Entry 4Y4K (X-ray diffraction, 2.90 A resolution); this record covers chains A and C of the 4 polymer chains in the assembly.

# Chain A
Protein: Antigen-presenting glycoprotein CD1d1
Organism: Mus musculus
Notes: fragment: Ectodomain
Reference sequence: P11609 (CD1D1_MOUSE); residues 1-279 here correspond to UniProt positions 19-297 (UniProt number = residue number + 18)
Chain sequence (285 residues; numbered 1 to 285; the number before each row is that of its first residue):
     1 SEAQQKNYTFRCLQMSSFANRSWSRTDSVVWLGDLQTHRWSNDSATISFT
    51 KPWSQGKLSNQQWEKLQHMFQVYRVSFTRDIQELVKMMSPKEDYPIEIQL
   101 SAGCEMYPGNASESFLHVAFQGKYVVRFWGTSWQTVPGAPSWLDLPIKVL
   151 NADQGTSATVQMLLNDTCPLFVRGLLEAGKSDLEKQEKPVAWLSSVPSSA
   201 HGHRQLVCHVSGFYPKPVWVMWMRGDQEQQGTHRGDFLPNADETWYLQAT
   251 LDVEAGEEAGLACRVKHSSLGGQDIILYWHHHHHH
Disordered / not traced: 1-5, 198-203, 280-285
Sequence notes: variant His201 (Asp219 in P11609); expression tag (280-285)
Swiss-Prot annotation at these positions:
  - binding site (a D-galactosylceramide): Asp80, Asp153 to Thr156
  - glycosylation (N-linked (GlcNAc...) asparagine): Asn7, Asn20, Asn42, Asn110, Asn165
Disulfide bonds: Cys104-Cys168, Cys208-Cys263
Covalently attached groups: N-acetylglucosamine (NAG) linked to Asn20, Asn42; glycan linked to Asn165
Ligand contacts: 49Y ((4Z)-9-[(1R,2R)-2-decylcyclopropyl]-N-[(2S,3S,4S)-1-(alpha-D-galactopyranosyloxy)-3,4-dihydroxyoctadecan-2-yl]non-4-enamide): Phe10, Cys12, Gln14, Ser28, Val30, His38, Trp40, Ile47, Trp63, Leu66, Met69, Phe70, Val72, Tyr73, Ser76, Phe77, Asp80, Ile81, Leu84, Leu100, Ala102, Val118, Phe120, Trp133, Trp142, Leu143, Pro146, Leu150, Asp153, Gly155, Thr156, Thr159, Val160, Leu163, Phe171

# Chain C
Protein: chimeric TCR Valpha14Jalpha18 chain (mouse variable, human constant domain)
Organism: Mus musculus, Homo sapiens
Chain sequence (209 residues; numbered -1 to 207; the number before each row is that of its first residue; numbers below 1 keep their minus sign (Met-1 is residue -1)):
    -1 MKTQVEQSPQSLVVRQGENCVLQCNYSVTPDNHLRWFKQDTGKGLVSLTV
    49 LVDQKDKTSNGRYSATLDKDAKHSTLHITATLLDDTATYICVVGDRGSAL
    99 GRLHFGAGTQLIVIPDIQNPDPAVYQLRDSKSSDKSVCLFTDFDSQTNVS
   149 QSKDSDVYITDKCVLDMRSMDFKSNSAVAWSNKSDFACANAFNNSIIPED
   199 TFFPSPESS
Disordered / not traced: -1 to 0, 182, 204-207
Disulfide bonds: Cys22-Cys89, Cys136-Cys186
Ligand contacts: 49Y ((4Z)-9-[(1R,2R)-2-decylcyclopropyl]-N-[(2S,3S,4S)-1-(alpha-D-galactopyranosyloxy)-3,4-dihydroxyoctadecan-2-yl]non-4-enamide): Pro28, Asn30, Asp93, Arg94, Gly95

# Interface between chain A and chain C
Contacting residue pairs - 16 pairs, chain A then chain C:
  Val72(A) - Pro28(C)  hydrophobic
  Ser76(A) - Pro28(C)
  Ser76(A) - Arg94(C)  hydrogen bond (backbone-side chain)
  Arg79(A) - Asp93(C)  salt bridge
  Arg79(A) - Arg94(C)
  Arg79(A) - Leu98(C)  hydrogen bond (side chain-backbone)
  Arg79(A) - Gly99(C)
  Arg79(A) - Arg100(C)
  Asp80(A) - Arg94(C)  salt bridge
  Asp80(A) - Leu98(C)
  Glu83(A) - Leu98(C)
  Glu83(A) - Arg100(C)  salt bridge
  Val149(A) - Ser96(C)
  Val149(A) - Leu98(C)  hydrophobic
  Ala152(A) - Gly95(C)
  Asp153(A) - Gly95(C)  hydrogen bond (backbone-backbone)
Interface residues without a listed pair, chain A (12 interface residues in all): Leu84, Met87, Leu150, Gln154
Interface residues without a listed pair, chain C (10 interface residues in all): Thr27, Asn30

# In short
The interface between chain A and chain C involves 12 residues on one side and 10 on the other; the contacts
include 3 hydrogen bonds and 3 salt bridges. Polar pairs include Arg79(A)-Asp93(C), Asp80(A)-Arg94(C) and
Glu83(A)-Arg100(C).
Here chain A is Antigen-presenting glycoprotein CD1d1 (Mus musculus) and chain C is chimeric TCR
Valpha14Jalpha18 chain (mouse variable, human constant domain) (Mus musculus, Homo sapiens). Entry 4Y4K
(Crystal structure of the mCD1d/EF77/iNKTCR ternary complex) was determined by X-ray diffraction.
